PDB entry 8H8E | electron microscopy, 3.81 A resolution | chains C and F of the 7 polymer chains in the assembly

[Chain C (and F)]
Name: Proton-activated chloride channel
Source organism: Xenopus tropicalis
Notes: chain F of this document is another copy of the same molecule, construct and numbering; everything in this record applies to it too
UniProt: Q0V9Z3 (PACC1_XENTR); numbering as in UniProt (aligned over 1-352)
Amino-acid sequence (352 residues; row label = number of the first residue in the row):
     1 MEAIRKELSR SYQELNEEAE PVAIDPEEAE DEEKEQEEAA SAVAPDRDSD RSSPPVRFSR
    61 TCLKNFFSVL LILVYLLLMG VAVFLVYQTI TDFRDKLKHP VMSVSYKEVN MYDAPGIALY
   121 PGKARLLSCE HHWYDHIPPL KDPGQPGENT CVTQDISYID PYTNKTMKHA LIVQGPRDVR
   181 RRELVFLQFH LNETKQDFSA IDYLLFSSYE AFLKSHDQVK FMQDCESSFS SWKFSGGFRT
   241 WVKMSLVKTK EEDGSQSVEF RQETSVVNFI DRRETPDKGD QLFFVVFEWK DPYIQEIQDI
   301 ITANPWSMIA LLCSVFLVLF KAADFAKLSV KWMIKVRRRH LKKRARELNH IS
Not modelled in the structure: 1-60, 346-352 (chain F: 1-57, 343-352)
Disulfides: Cys129-Cys151

[Chain C / chain F interface]
Pairs across the interface - 5 pairs, chain C then chain F:
  Asn110(C) - His216(F)
  Met111(C) - Leu213(F)
  Met111(C) - Lys214(F)
  Tyr112(C) - Leu213(F)  hydrophobic
  Tyr112(C) - Lys214(F)
Other interface residues (no listed pair), chain C (6 interface residues in all): Val109, Arg177, Lys214
Other interface residues (no listed pair), chain F (5 interface residues in all): Arg177, Glu210

[Overview]
Chain C and chain F form an interface of 6 and 5 residues respectively.
Both chains are Proton-activated chloride channel (Xenopus tropicalis). Entry 8H8E (Structure of the dimeric
Xenopus tropical acid-sensitive outwardly rectifying channel ASOR trimer bound with tRNA (closed ...) was
determined by electron microscopy together with 8H8D and 8H8F from the same study.
